Entry 6OWG (electron microscopy, 2.60 A resolution); this record covers chains X and BV of the 240 polymer chains in the assembly.

== Chain X (and BV) ==
Protein: Ethanolamine utilization protein EutN/carboxysome structural protein Ccml
Source organism: Halothece sp. (strain PCC 7418)
Notes: chain BV of this document is another copy of the same molecule, construct and numbering; everything in this record applies to it too
Reference sequence: K9YFK1 (K9YFK1_HALP7); residue numbers follow UniProt; this construct covers 1-95
Chain sequence (105 residues; numbered 1 to 105; the number before each row is that of its first residue):
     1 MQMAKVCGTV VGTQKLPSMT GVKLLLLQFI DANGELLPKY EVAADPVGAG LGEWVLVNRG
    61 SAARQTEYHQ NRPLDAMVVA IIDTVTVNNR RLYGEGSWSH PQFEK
Disordered / not traced: 95-105
Differences from the reference sequence: expression tag (96-105)

== Interface between chain X and chain BV ==
Contacting residue pairs - 62 pairs, chain X then chain BV:
  C7(X) - V87(BV)
  C7(X) - N88(BV)  hydrogen bond (backbone-backbone)
  G8(X) - T86(BV)
  T9(X) - V85(BV)
  T9(X) - T86(BV)  hydrogen bond (backbone-backbone)
  V10(X) - I82(BV)  hydrophobic
  V10(X) - T84(BV)
  V11(X) - I82(BV)
  V11(X) - D83(BV)  hydrogen bond (backbone-backbone)
  V11(X) - T84(BV)  hydrogen bond (backbone-backbone)
  G12(X) - I81(BV)
  G12(X) - D83(BV)
  T13(X) - I81(BV)
  T13(X) - D83(BV)  hydrogen bond
  Q14(X) - V47(BV)
  Q14(X) - A80(BV)
  Q14(X) - I81(BV)  hydrogen bond (backbone-backbone)
  K15(X) - V47(BV)
  K15(X) - V79(BV)
  K15(X) - A80(BV)
  L16(X) - P46(BV)  hydrophobic
  L16(X) - V47(BV)
  L16(X) - T66(BV)
  L16(X) - Y68(BV)
  L16(X) - M77(BV)  hydrophobic
  L16(X) - V79(BV)  hydrogen bond (backbone-backbone)
  M19(X) - V79(BV)
  L24(X) - M1(BV)  hydrophobic
  L24(X) - L56(BV)  hydrophobic
  L26(X) - M3(BV)  hydrophobic
  L26(X) - A32(BV)  hydrophobic
  L26(X) - V87(BV)  hydrophobic
  Y40(X) - Q2(BV)  hydrogen bond
  Y40(X) - M3(BV)  hydrogen bond (side chain-backbone)
  Y40(X) - I30(BV)  hydrogen bond (side chain-backbone)
  Y40(X) - D31(BV)
  Y40(X) - A32(BV)
  E41(X) - M1(BV)
  E41(X) - Q2(BV)
  V42(X) - M1(BV)  hydrogen bond (backbone-backbone)
  V42(X) - M3(BV)  hydrophobic
  V42(X) - L56(BV)  hydrophobic
  L51(X) - N88(BV)
  L51(X) - N89(BV)
  R59(X) - R59(BV)
  S61(X) - S61(BV)
  R64(X) - S61(BV)  hydrogen bond
  R64(X) - Q65(BV)
  Q70(X) - Q65(BV)
  N71(X) - Q65(BV)
  R72(X) - Q65(BV)
  P73(X) - M1(BV)
  P73(X) - N58(BV)  hydrogen bond (backbone-side chain)
  P73(X) - A62(BV)
  P73(X) - M77(BV)  hydrophobic
  P73(X) - V79(BV)  hydrophobic
  L74(X) - M1(BV)  hydrophobic
  L74(X) - A62(BV)
  D75(X) - M1(BV)  hydrogen bond (side chain-backbone)
  D75(X) - N58(BV)
  D75(X) - R59(BV)  hydrogen bond (side chain-backbone)
  A76(X) - M1(BV)
Other interface residues (no listed pair), chain X (29 interface residues in all): A43, A44
Other interface residues (no listed pair), chain BV (29 interface residues in all): L37

== In short ==
The chain X/chain BV interface involves 29 residues from each chain, with 15 hydrogen bonds. Polar pairs
include T13(X)-D83(BV), Y40(X)-Q2(BV) and Y40(X)-M3(BV).
Chain X and chain BV are both Ethanolamine utilization protein EutN/carboxysome structural protein Ccml
(Halothece sp. (strain PCC 7418)); the structure, Structure of a synthetic beta-carboxysome shell, T=4, was
determined by electron microscopy (same publication as 6OWF).
